9KZJ - chains B and G of the 14 polymer chains in the assembly; structure by electron microscopy, 3.50 A resolution.

[Chain B (and G)]
Molecule: Major capsid protein
Organism: Escherichia phage T1
Notes: chain G of this document is another copy of the same molecule, construct and numbering; everything in this record applies to it too
Reference sequence: Q6XQD3 (Q6XQD3_BPT1); residues 1-319 here = UniProt positions 1-319
Amino-acid sequence (319 residues; row label = number of the first residue in the row):
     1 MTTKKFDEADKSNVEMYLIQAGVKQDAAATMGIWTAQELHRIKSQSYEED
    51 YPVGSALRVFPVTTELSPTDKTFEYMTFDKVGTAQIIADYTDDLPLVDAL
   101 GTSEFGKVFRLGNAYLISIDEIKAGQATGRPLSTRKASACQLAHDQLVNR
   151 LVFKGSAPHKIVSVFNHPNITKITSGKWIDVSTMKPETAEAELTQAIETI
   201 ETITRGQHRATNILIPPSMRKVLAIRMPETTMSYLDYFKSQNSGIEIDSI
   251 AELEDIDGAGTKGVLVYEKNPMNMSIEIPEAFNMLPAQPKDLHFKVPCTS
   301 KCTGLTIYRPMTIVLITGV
Disordered / not traced: 1-26

[Interface between chain B and chain G]
Residue-residue contacts (72; chain B residue first):
  Leu-39(B) with Thr-69(G); Lys-71(G); Thr-72(G)
  His-40(B) with Thr-72(G), hydrogen bond; Glu-74(G), salt bridge
  Arg-41(B) with Glu-65(G); Ser-67(G); Asp-70(G), salt bridge; Thr-72(G), hydrogen bond (backbone-backbone); Phe-73(G); Glu-74(G), hydrogen bond (backbone-backbone)
  Ile-42(B) with Glu-74(G); Met-76(G), hydrophobic
  Lys-43(B) with Glu-65(G); Phe-73(G); Glu-74(G), hydrogen bond (backbone-backbone); Glu-277(G), salt bridge; Tyr-308(G), hydrogen bond
  Ser-44(B) with Glu-65(G), hydrogen bond
  Gln-45(B) with Met-272(G), hydrogen bond
  Ser-46(B) with Met-76(G); Phe-78(G)
  Tyr-47(B) with Met-76(G), hydrogen bond (backbone-backbone); Thr-77(G); Phe-78(G), hydrogen bond (backbone-backbone); Met-272(G), hydrogen bond (side chain-backbone); Tyr-308(G); Arg-309(G)
  Glu-49(B) with Phe-78(G)
  Asp-50(B) with Gln-207(G)
  Tyr-51(B) with Asp-79(G), hydrogen bond; Lys-80(G)
  Arg-110(B) with Ile-86(G); Ile-87(G), hydrogen bond (backbone-backbone)
  Leu-111(B) with Gln-85(G); Ile-86(G), hydrophobic; Ile-87(G)
  Gly-112(B) with Gln-85(G), hydrogen bond (backbone-backbone); Ile-87(G); Pro-95(G)
  Asn-113(B) with Thr-83(G), hydrogen bond (side chain-backbone); Ala-84(G); Leu-94(G); Pro-95(G)
  Ala-114(B) with Leu-94(G), hydrophobic; Pro-95(G), hydrogen bond (backbone-backbone); Leu-96(G)
  Tyr-115(B) with Leu-96(G), hydrophobic
  Leu-116(B) with Leu-96(G), hydrophobic
  Arg-130(B) with Phe-78(G)
  Arg-135(B) with Phe-78(G)
  Lys-136(B) with Val-97(G); Asp-98(G), salt bridge
  Ala-139(B) with Lys-80(G); Val-81(G); Val-97(G), hydrophobic
  Cys-140(B) with Val-97(G), hydrophobic
  Ala-143(B) with Thr-83(G); Ala-84(G)
  Leu-147(B) with Ala-84(G), hydrophobic
  His-159(B) with Ile-86(G)
  Arg-220(B) with Glu-201(G), salt bridge
  Lys-221(B) with Glu-198(G)
  Ala-224(B) with Gln-241(G), hydrogen bond (backbone-side chain)
  Arg-226(B) with Met-227(G); Thr-230(G); Tyr-237(G)
  Glu-229(B) with Glu-229(G); Thr-230(G), hydrogen bond (backbone-side chain)
  Thr-231(B) with Met-227(G); Thr-230(G)
  Met-232(B) with Tyr-237(G), hydrogen bond (backbone-side chain)
Other interface residues (no listed pair), chain B (42 interface residues in all): Glu-48, Leu-132, Leu-142, His-144, Leu-151, Ile-225, Ser-233, Pro-297
Other interface residues (no listed pair), chain G (41 interface residues in all): Leu-66, Tyr-75, Gly-82, Ala-99, Phe-105

[Summary]
The interface between chain B and chain G involves 42 residues on one side and 41 on the other, with 18
hydrogen bonds and 5 salt bridges. Polar pairs include His-40(B)/Glu-74(G), Arg-41(B)/Asp-70(G) and
Lys-43(B)/Glu-277(G).
Chain B and chain G are both Major capsid protein (Escherichia phage T1); the structure, Cryo-EM structure of
bacteriophage T1 capsid, was determined by electron microscopy together with 9L01, 9L0E, 9L0F and 9L9P from
the same study.
